PDB entry 8F5X | X-ray diffraction, 1.70 A resolution | chain A

Chain A:
Molecule: Non-secretory ribonuclease
Organism: Homo sapiens
UniProt: P10153 (RNAS2_HUMAN); residues 1-134 here correspond to UniProt positions 28-161 (UniProt number = residue number + 27)
Chain sequence (135 residues; numbered 0 to 134; the number before each row is that of its first residue; numbering starts at 0):
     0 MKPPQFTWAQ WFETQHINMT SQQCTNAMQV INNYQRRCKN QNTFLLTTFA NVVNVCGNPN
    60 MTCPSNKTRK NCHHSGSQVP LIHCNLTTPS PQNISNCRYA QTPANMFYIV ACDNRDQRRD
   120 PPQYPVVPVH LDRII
Construct notes: initiating methionine (0)
Disulfides: C23-C83, C37-C96, C55-C111, C62-C71
Residues lining bound ligands:
  - adenosine monophosphate (AMP): W7, N65, R68, N70, D112, V128, H129
  - succinic acid (SIN), molecule 1: N39, Q40, L85
  - succinic acid (SIN), molecule 2: Q40, H82, T101, M105, I133
  - succinic acid (SIN), molecule 3: T46, N50, V54, S74, G75, S76, V78, Y107

In short:
Chain A binds 3 copies of succinic acid and adenosine monophosphate.
Chain A is Non-secretory ribonuclease (Homo sapiens); the structure, Crystal structure of human
eosinophil-derived neurotoxin (EDN, ribonuclease 2) in complex with 5'-adenosine monophosphate (AMP), was
determined by X-ray diffraction together with 8G9A and 7TY1 from the same study.
